Entry 4Q4B (X-ray diffraction, 2.82 A resolution); this record covers chain A.

Chain A:
Molecule: Lysosome membrane protein 2
From: Homo sapiens
Notes: fragment: Human Limp-2 luminal domain
Reference sequence: Q14108 (SCRB2_HUMAN); residue numbers follow UniProt; this construct covers 28-431
Chain sequence (416 residues; numbered 25 to 440; the number before each row is that of its first residue):
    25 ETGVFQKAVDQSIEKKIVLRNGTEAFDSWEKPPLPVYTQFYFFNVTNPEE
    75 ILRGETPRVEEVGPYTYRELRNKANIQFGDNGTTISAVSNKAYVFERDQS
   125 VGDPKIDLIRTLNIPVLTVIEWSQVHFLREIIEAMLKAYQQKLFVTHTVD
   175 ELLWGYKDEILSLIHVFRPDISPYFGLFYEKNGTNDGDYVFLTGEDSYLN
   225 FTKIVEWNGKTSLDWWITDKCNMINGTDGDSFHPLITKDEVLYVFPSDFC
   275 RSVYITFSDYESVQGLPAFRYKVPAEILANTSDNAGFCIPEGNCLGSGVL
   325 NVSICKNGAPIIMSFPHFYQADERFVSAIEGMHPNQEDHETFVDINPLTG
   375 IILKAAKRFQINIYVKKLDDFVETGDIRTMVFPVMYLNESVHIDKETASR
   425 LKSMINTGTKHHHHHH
Not modelled in the structure: 25-36, 429-440
Construct notes: expression tag (25-27, 432-440)
Swiss-Prot annotation at these positions:
  - region: I155 to F191 (Important for interaction with GBA1)
  - glycosylation (N-linked (GlcNAc...) asparagine): N45, N68, N105, N206, N224, N249, N304, N325, N412, N430
  - natural variant: H363 (H363N: In EPM4)
Disulfides: C274-C329, C312-C318
Covalently attached groups: N-acetylglucosamine (NAG) linked to N45, N68, N206, N224, N304, N412; glycan linked to N249, N325
Bound ions: Na+: L392, F395, T398, G399
What the authors report for this chain:
  - post-translational modification sites: N105, N325
  - contacts within the chain: H171-E175 (hydrogen bond)
  - mutagenesis - H150T: increased binding to beta-GCase
  - conformationally variable residues (helix shift, loop rearrangement): H150 to L167
  - mutagenesis - N325Q: abolished binding to CI-MPR
  - mutagenesis - N325Q: unchanged expression
  - mutagenesis - N325Q: abolished localization
  - mutagenesis - H150T: increased binding to pH 5.5
  - mutagenesis - H150T: unchanged binding to pH 6.5

Overview:
N-acetylglucosamine is covalently linked to N45, N68, N206, N224, N304 and N412. L392, F395, T398 and G399
form the Na+ site. The paper reports that H150T increases binding to beta-GCase; modification sites N105 and
N325.
Chain A is Lysosome membrane protein 2 (Homo sapiens); the structure, Crystal structure of LIMP-2 (space group
C2221), was determined by X-ray diffraction, deposited together with 4Q4F.
